4W5J - chain A; structure by X-ray diffraction, 1.65 A resolution.

[Chain A]
Molecule: Adenylate kinase
Source organism: Streptococcus pneumoniae D39
Notes: EC 2.7.4.3
UniProtKB: Q04ML5 (KAD_STRP2); residues 1-212 here = UniProt positions 1-212
Chain sequence (217 residues; numbered -4 to 212; the number before each row is that of its first residue; numbers below 1 keep their minus sign (Gly-4 is residue -4)):
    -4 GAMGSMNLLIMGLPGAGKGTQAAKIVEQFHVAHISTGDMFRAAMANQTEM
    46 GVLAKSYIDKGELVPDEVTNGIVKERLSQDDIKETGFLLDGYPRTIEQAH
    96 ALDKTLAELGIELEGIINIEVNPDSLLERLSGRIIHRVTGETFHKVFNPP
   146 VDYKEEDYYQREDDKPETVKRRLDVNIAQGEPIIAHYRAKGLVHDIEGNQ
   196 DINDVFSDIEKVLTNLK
Not modelled in the structure: -4 to 0, 147
Sequence notes: expression tag (-4 to 0)
Ligand contacts: bis(adenosine)-5'-pentaphosphate (AP5): Leu8, Pro9, Gly10, Ala11, Gly12, Lys13, Gly14, Thr15, Thr31, Gly32, Phe35, Arg36, Ile53, Glu57, Leu58, Val59, Thr64, Gly86, Tyr87, Arg89, Gln93, Arg124, Leu125, Arg128, Thr137, Phe138, His139, Phe142, Asn143, Arg156, Asp158, Arg167, Gly193, Gln195, Asp196, Ile197, Val200

[In short]
Ligands of chain A: bis(adenosine)-5'-pentaphosphate.
Chain A is Adenylate kinase (Streptococcus pneumoniae D39); the structure, New structural conformations of
adenylate kinase from Streptococcus pneumoniae D39 with Ap5A, was determined by X-ray diffraction (same
publication as 4W5H).
